2OVR - chains A and B of the 3 polymer chains in the assembly; structure by X-ray diffraction, 2.50 A resolution.

[Chain A]
Name: S-phase kinase-associated protein 1A
Organism: Homo sapiens
UniProt: P63208 (SKP1_HUMAN); aligned to UniProt positions 1-135 over residues 1001-1149 (the alignment contains insertions or deletions, so no single offset holds)
Chain sequence (149 residues; each row starts with the number of its first residue; note: 14 numbers in that range are skipped by the numbering (no residue carries them; nothing is unmodelled there)):
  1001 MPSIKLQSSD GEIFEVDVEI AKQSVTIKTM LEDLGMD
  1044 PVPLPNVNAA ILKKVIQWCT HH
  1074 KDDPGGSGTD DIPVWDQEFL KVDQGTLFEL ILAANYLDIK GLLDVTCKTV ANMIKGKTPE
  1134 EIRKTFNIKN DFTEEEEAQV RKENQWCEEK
Unresolved in the structure: 1001, 1074-1082, 1161-1163
Differences from the reference sequence: linker (1078-1081)

[Chain B]
Name: F-box/WD repeat protein 7
Organism: Homo sapiens
Notes: fragment: N-terminal residues 263-707
UniProt: Q969H0 (FBXW7_HUMAN); residues 2263-2707 here correspond to UniProt positions 263-707 (UniProt number = residue number - 2000)
Chain sequence (445 residues; row label = number of the first residue in the row):
  2263 TQVKHMMQVI EPQFQRDFIS LLPKELALYV LSFLEPKDLL QAAQTCRYWR ILAEDNLLWR
  2323 EKCKEEGIDE PLHIKRRKVI KPGFIHSPWK SAYIRQHRID TNWRRGELKS PKVLKGHDDH
  2383 VITCLQFCGN RIVSGSDDNT LKVWSAVTGK CLRTLVGHTG GVWSSQMRDN IIISGSTDRT
  2443 LKVWNAETGE CIHTLYGHTS TVRCMHLHEK RVVSGSRDAT LRVWDIETGQ CLHVLMGHVA
  2503 AVRCVQYDGR RVVSGAYDFM VKVWDPETET CLHTLQGHTN RVYSLQFDGI HVVSGSLDTS
  2563 IRVWDVETGN CIHTLTGHQS LTSGMELKDN ILVSGNADST VKIWDIKTGQ CLQTLQGPNK
  2623 HQSAVTCLQF NKNFVITSSD DGTVKLWDLK TGEFIRNLVT LESGGSGGVV WRIRASNTKL
  2683 VCAVGSRNGT EETKLLVLDF DVDMK
Unresolved in the structure: 2339-2340, 2707

[Chain A / chain B interface]
Pairs across the interface - 68 pairs, chain A then chain B:
  Gln-1097(A) with Phe-2280(B)
  Phe-1101(A) with Phe-2280(B), hydrophobic; Leu-2283(B); Leu-2284(B), hydrophobic
  Ile-1104(A) with Phe-2280(B), hydrophobic; Leu-2288(B), hydrophobic
  Leu-1105(A) with Pro-2285(B)
  Asn-1108(A) with Leu-2288(B)
  Asp-1117(A) with Tyr-2291(B), hydrogen bond; Phe-2295(B)
  Cys-1120(A) with Tyr-2291(B), hydrophobic; Val-2292(B), hydrophobic
  Lys-1121(A) with Phe-2295(B)
  Val-1123(A) with Phe-2280(B), hydrophobic
  Ala-1124(A) with Val-2292(B); Phe-2295(B), hydrophobic; Leu-2296(B)
  Ile-1127(A) with Leu-2296(B), hydrophobic
  Lys-1128(A) with Phe-2295(B); Leu-2296(B); Asp-2300(B)
  Gly-1129(A) with Asp-2300(B)
  Lys-1130(A) with Gln-2303(B)
  Thr-1131(A) with Gln-2303(B)
  Pro-1132(A) with Gln-2303(B); Gln-2306(B)
  Ile-1135(A) with Gln-2303(B); Ala-2304(B), hydrophobic; Thr-2307(B); Trp-2311(B), hydrophobic
  Arg-1136(A) with Gln-2306(B), hydrogen bond (side chain-backbone); Thr-2307(B), hydrogen bond (side chain-backbone)
  Phe-1139(A) with Arg-2278(B); Asp-2279(B); Phe-2280(B), hydrophobic
  Asn-1140(A) with Arg-2278(B)
  Ile-1141(A) with Gln-2277(B); Asp-2279(B); Thr-2307(B); Cys-2308(B), hydrophobic; Trp-2311(B), hydrophobic
  Lys-1142(A) with Gln-2277(B); Cys-2308(B)
  Asp-1144(A) with Cys-2308(B); Arg-2309(B), salt bridge
  Phe-1145(A) with Gln-2306(B); Thr-2307(B); Cys-2308(B); Arg-2309(B)
  Thr-1146(A) with Arg-2309(B)
  Glu-1149(A) with Arg-2309(B), salt bridge
  Val-1153(A) with Ala-2305(B); Gln-2306(B); Arg-2312(B)
  Arg-1154(A) with Gln-2306(B), hydrogen bond
  Lys-1155(A) with Arg-2360(B), hydrogen bond (backbone-side chain)
  Glu-1156(A) with Arg-2312(B), salt bridge; His-2348(B), salt bridge; Ile-2356(B); Arg-2360(B)
  Asn-1157(A) with Leu-2302(B); Gln-2306(B), hydrogen bond (backbone-side chain); Lys-2352(B), hydrogen bond
  Trp-1159(A) with Lys-2299(B); Leu-2302(B), hydrophobic; His-2359(B)
  Cys-1160(A) with His-2359(B), hydrogen bond (backbone-side chain); Thr-2363(B)
Other interface residues (no listed pair), chain A (38 interface residues in all): Gly-1098, Leu-1100, Leu-1116, Asn-1143, Gln-1158
Other interface residues (no listed pair), chain B (34 interface residues in all): Ile-2281, Leu-2293, Pro-2344, Tyr-2355

[Overview]
38 residues of chain A and 34 residues of chain B are in contact; the contacts include 8 hydrogen bonds and 4
salt bridges. Among the polar pairs are Asp-1144(A)/Arg-2309(B), Glu-1149(A)/Arg-2309(B) and
Glu-1156(A)/Arg-2312(B).
Chain A is S-phase kinase-associated protein 1A and chain B is F-box/WD repeat protein 7, both from Homo
sapiens; the structure, Structure of the Skp1-Fbw7-CyclinEdegN complex, was determined by X-ray diffraction,
deposited together with 2OVP and 2OVQ.
